Entry 8FRU (electron microscopy, 2.49 A resolution); this record covers chains C and 1 of the 43 polymer chains in the assembly.

# Chain C
Protein: 60S ribosomal protein uL4
Source organism: Giardia intestinalis assemblage A
Reference sequence: A8B7H8 (A8B7H8_GIAIC); numbering as in UniProt (aligned over 1-316)
Chain sequence (316 residues; each row starts with the number of its first residue):
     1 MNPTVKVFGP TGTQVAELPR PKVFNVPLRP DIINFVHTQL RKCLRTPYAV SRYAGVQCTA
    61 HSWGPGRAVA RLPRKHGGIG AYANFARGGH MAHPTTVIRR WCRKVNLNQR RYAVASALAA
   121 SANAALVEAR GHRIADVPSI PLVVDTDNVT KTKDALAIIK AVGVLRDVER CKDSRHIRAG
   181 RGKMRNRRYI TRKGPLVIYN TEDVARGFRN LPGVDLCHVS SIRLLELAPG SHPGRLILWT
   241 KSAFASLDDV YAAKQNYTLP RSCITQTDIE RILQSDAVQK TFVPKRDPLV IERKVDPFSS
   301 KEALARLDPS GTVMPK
Unresolved in the structure: 1-2, 316

# Chain 1
Molecule: 28S rRNA
Source organism: Giardia intestinalis assemblage A
Sequence (2687 nucleotides; numbered 1 to 2687; the number before each row is that of its first residue):
     1 CGCGGCCCGA GGCGGCGGGG GCGACGGGCG GAACUUAAGC AUAUCAGUAC GCCCCGGAGG
    61 AGAAACCAAC CGGGAUUCCC CGUAGCGGCG AGCGACGCGG GAGGAGCCCG CCCCGAAGGC
   121 GCGCUGUGGG GCGCAGGCGC AGGCCCGCCG CGAGGGGGCC CGAGGGCCCC GCCCGAGAGG
   181 GUGCAAGCCC CGUACGGCGG CCGCCGGGCC UGCGCGGCGA GUAGCGCUGC UUGAGCGUGC
   241 AGCGCGAAGG GAGGCGCGGC CCUUCCAAGG CUAAAUACGC CCCGGGACCG AUAGCGGACC
   301 AAGUAGCGCG AGCGAACGGU GAAAAGGACG CCCUGCGGCC GCUCAAAAGA CCUGAACCCG
   361 GCCGGCCGCC GGCCCGCCGG CCCCGUCUCG AAACACGGAC CGAGGAGCCA CGCGCCGCGG
   421 CGAGCCCGAG GGAGCCCCCG CGGCGGAGCG AGCGCGAGAC GCCCCGGGCC CGCCAUGCCC
   481 CUGCGGGCGU GCGCGGGCCG AGCCGCGGCG CGUGGGCCCG AAAGGCGGUG AUCUAUGCCC
   541 GGCGAGGGCG AGGCCGGGCG AAAGCCUGGU GGAGGCCCGC CGCGGUGCUG ACGCGCAGAU
   601 CGCUCGUCGG AGCCGGGCAU GGGGGCGAAA GACUCAUCGA ACCGCCUGGU AGCUGGUUGC
   661 CUCCGAAAUG UCUCCCAGGA CAGCCGCCGC CCCGCAGUUG CGGCCCGUAG AGCGCUGGCC
   721 GGCGGGAGCG GGGGGCCUGC CCCUCGCCCG CCCCCCAAAC UCCGAAGGGC CGCGCCGCCC
   781 CGCCGCUGGC CUGGGCGGGG CGGGCGAAUG CGGGCGGCGC GUGGGCCCCU CCUGGUAAGC
   841 AGGACGGGCG AGGCGGGACG AUCCGGACGC CGGGCCAGGG UGCGCCGCCG GGGCCCGCGG
   901 AACGGCGUCG GCCGGUCCCG ACAGCUGGAA GGUGGCCCCA GAAGUCGGCA UCCUCCAGGG
   961 AGUGUGUAAC AACCCACCAG CCGAAUCGGC CGGCCCGGAA AAUGGAGCGC GCCGGAGCCC
  1021 CGGACCCGCG CCCGGCCGCC GCGCGCGGCG GGUAGGAGGC CGCAGAGGCC CCGGGGGCGA
  1081 AGGCGGCGCG CAGGCCCCGC CGGACCGGCC UCUGGUGCAG AUCUCGGCAG CAGUAGCCGC
  1141 UACUCCGCGC CCCGGAGGAC UGAGGGGGAG ACGGGUUCCG CGGCGCCUGC AUCUGGCCGC
  1201 GGGUGACUCG GGCCUAAGCG GCGGGUGAAG ACCGGGAAGG GGCGUGCCCG CCCGUCGAAC
  1261 GGGGAGCCGG CGGAGACUCC GGCAGGCGCG GCCCCCGCGG AGACGCCCGC CCCCCGGCGA
  1321 CGCGCACGGG GACCGCGGCG GGCGGCGCCC CGGCCCGCGA ACGCCCCGCA GCCCCCGGAC
  1381 GCCUUGCGCG GAGAGGGGGG CCCGGGGGCG GACCCCGCGC GUCCCCGGCC GCCCCUGAAA
  1441 AGCCGGGGGG CGCCGGCCGC GCGCCGUACC GACCGCAGCA GGACUCCGGG GUCAGCAGCC
  1501 UCUAGCGCGG GAGCGAACGC GGCUCAGGGA AGUCGGCAAG CCGGCUCCGU AACCUCGGGA
  1561 AAAGGAGUGG CUCUGACGGC GCGCCGGGUC AGAACUGGAA CGGACGCGGG GAUCCCGACU
  1621 GUUUACUAGA AACACAGCGU CGCGAGGGCC GCACCCGGCG CUGGCGCGAC GUGAUUUCUG
  1681 CCCAGUGCCA CGACCGUCAC CGUGAAGCGA UCCGCCGAAG CCCUGGUAAA CGGCGGGAGU
  1741 AACUAUGACU CUCUUAAGGU AGCCAAAUGC CUCGUCGGGC AAUUUCCGAC GUGCAUGAAU
  1801 GGACCAACGA GGAUCCCACU GUCCCGAGCC GCGCCUCCGC GAGCCUCCAG CCUCGGGAAC
  1861 GGGCGAGGGC CGGCCAGCGG GGCAAGAAGA CCCUUUUGAG CUUGACUCCA GCCCGGGCCU
  1921 GUGGGGCGGG GCGGCCGGCG CAGCGCACAG GGGAGGCCGC GCCCCUGAGA CACCCUGACG
  1981 GCCGCCGCCG CCCCGCUCAC CCGGUCGCGC GGGGACCCGC CCGGGCGGGG AGUUCGGCUG
  2041 GGGCGGCGCG CCUGCUACAC CGGACCGCAG GCGUCCCACG GCGGGCUCAG CGAGGACGGA
  2101 GACCUCCCGC GGAGCAGAAG GGCACAAGCC CGCCCGACCC GCGCCCCCCG UGCCGGCGCG
  2161 GGCCGCGAAA GCGGGGCCUA CCGAUCCUUC GCCGCCCCGG CCGCGGGCGC GGAGGUGGCA
  2221 GAAAAGUUAC CACAGGGAUA ACUGGCUUGU GGCCGCCGAG CGCCCGCAGC GACGCGGCUU
  2281 UUUGAUCCUU CGAUGUCGGC UCUUCCUACC GUCCGCGCGC ACCGGCGCGG AAGCGUCGGA
  2341 UUGUUCACCC GUUCAAGGGA UCGUGAGCUG GGUUUAGACC GUCGUGAGAC AGGUUAGUUU
  2401 UACCCUACUG GCCCCGGGGC CAGAGCACGG CGGGCCAGUA CGAGAGGAAC GCCCGCCGCG
  2461 GGCCGCCAGC CCCGCGGUUG CCCGGCCGGG CAGCGCCGCG CCGCCGCGCC CGGGGGCCCU
  2521 GCGCUGACCG CCUCUAAGCG CGCACCCCGC CUCGCGCCCC GCCCGGCCGC GCGCCCCAGC
  2581 CCCGUGCCCC GUCGCCGAGC GGCCCCCGCC CGGGGAGACC ACCCGGCGCG GCGCUCCUGU
  2641 ACGGCGCAGA GCCCUGCGAU CGCCUGAGGG ACGCGCCUGC AGAGCGC
Unresolved in the structure: 136-144, 201-213, 734-741, 925-977, 1581-1584, 1931-1979
Construct notes: insertion (1894)
Bound ions: Na+ site 1: G20, C54; Mg2+ site 1: G39, C40; Mg2+ site 2: C40, G1898; Mg2+ site 3 near G47 (its only coordinating residue here); Mg2+ site 4 near G60 (its only coordinating residue here); Mg2+ site 5 near A153 (its only coordinating residue here); Mg2+ site 6 near U232 (its only coordinating residue here); Mg2+ site 7: G254, C2198, G2199; Mg2+ site 8 near A267 (its only coordinating residue here); Mg2+ site 9 near A274 (its only coordinating residue here); Mg2+ site 10 near C289 (its only coordinating residue here); Mg2+ site 11 near G294 (its only coordinating residue here); 86 more Mg2+ sites not listed; 22 more Na+ sites not listed; 5 more K+ sites not listed
Residues lining bound ligands: spermidine (SPD): A38, G39, C40, G88, C89, G90, U2185, C2186, A2222

# How chain C and chain 1 interact
Pairs across the interface (206):
  Arg29(C) - G419(1)  phosphate contact
  Arg29(C) - G420(1)  salt bridge to the phosphate
  Asn34(C) - U1111(1)  hydrogen bond to the sugar
  Phe35(C) - G505(1)  sugar contact
  Phe35(C) - C506(1)  sugar contact
  Thr38(C) - C1112(1)  sugar contact
  Leu40(C) - C436(1)  sugar contact
  Arg41(C) - A287(1)  base contact
  Arg41(C) - A1066(1)  hydrogen bond to the sugar
  Arg41(C) - G1067(1)  hydrogen bond to the sugar
  Lys42(C) - U1113(1)  salt bridge to the phosphate
  Cys43(C) - C427(1)  base contact
  Leu44(C) - C435(1)  sugar contact
  Arg45(C) - A287(1)  base contact
  Thr46(C) - G286(1)  phosphate contact
  Thr46(C) - A287(1)  hydrogen bond to the phosphate
  Tyr48(C) - C288(1)  sugar contact
  Tyr48(C) - G1115(1)  hydrogen bond to the phosphate
  Val50(C) - C295(1)  phosphate contact
  Val50(C) - G1115(1)  base contact
  Ser51(C) - C295(1)  hydrogen bond to the phosphate
  Tyr53(C) - G23(1)  base contact
  Tyr53(C) - G296(1)  phosphate contact
  Ala54(C) - C295(1)  phosphate contact
  Ala54(C) - G296(1)  phosphate contact
  Gly55(C) - G296(1)  hydrogen bond to the phosphate
  Gln57(C) - C295(1)  phosphate contact
  Gln57(C) - G296(1)  hydrogen bond to the phosphate
  Cys58(C) - G314(1)  phosphate contact
  Thr59(C) - C313(1)  phosphate contact
  Thr59(C) - G314(1)  hydrogen bond to the phosphate
  Thr59(C) - G644(1)  phosphate contact
  Thr59(C) - C645(1)  phosphate contact
  Ser62(C) - G520(1)  phosphate contact
  Ser62(C) - A521(1)  phosphate contact
  Pro65(C) - U1122(1)  base contact
  Pro65(C) - A1888(1)  phosphate contact
  Pro65(C) - A2234(1)  phosphate contact
  Gly66(C) - A1887(1)  phosphate contact
  Gly66(C) - A1888(1)  hydrogen bond to the phosphate
  Arg67(C) - A1888(1)  hydrogen bond to the phosphate
  Ala68(C) - U1122(1)  base contact
  Ala68(C) - A1887(1)  phosphate contact
  Ala68(C) - A1888(1)  hydrogen bond to the phosphate
  Val69(C) - U1122(1)  hydrogen bond to the base
  Ala70(C) - U1122(1)  phosphate contact
  Ala70(C) - C1123(1)  phosphate contact
  Arg71(C) - G520(1)  sugar contact
  Arg71(C) - U654(1)  hydrogen bond to the base
  Arg71(C) - U1122(1)  base contact
  Arg71(C) - A1888(1)  base contact
  Arg71(C) - G2235(1)  salt bridge to the phosphate
  Leu72(C) - C519(1)  sugar contact
  Leu72(C) - U1124(1)  sugar contact
  Pro73(C) - C519(1)  phosphate contact
  Pro73(C) - G520(1)  phosphate contact
  Arg74(C) - U1124(1)  salt bridge to the phosphate
  Lys75(C) - G314(1)  phosphate contact
  Lys75(C) - A315(1)  salt bridge to the phosphate
  His76(C) - C313(1)  sugar contact
  Ile79(C) - C1125(1)  phosphate contact
  Gly80(C) - C1125(1)  hydrogen bond to the phosphate
  Tyr82(C) - G648(1)  hydrogen bond to the phosphate
  Asn84(C) - G405(1)  hydrogen bond to the phosphate
  Asn84(C) - A406(1)  phosphate contact
  Asn84(C) - C518(1)  hydrogen bond to the sugar
  Phe85(C) - G404(1)  hydrogen bond to the base
  Phe85(C) - G405(1)  sugar contact
  Phe85(C) - C518(1)  sugar contact
  Phe85(C) - C519(1)  sugar contact
  Phe85(C) - A1121(1)  base contact
  Phe85(C) - C1123(1)  sugar contact
  Phe85(C) - U1124(1)  sugar contact
  Ala86(C) - U1124(1)  sugar contact
  Arg87(C) - U292(1)  hydrogen bond to the sugar
  Arg87(C) - A316(1)  salt bridge to the phosphate
  Arg87(C) - U1124(1)  hydrogen bond to the sugar
  Arg87(C) - C1125(1)  sugar contact
  Gly88(C) - A293(1)  hydrogen bond to the phosphate
  His90(C) - C519(1)  phosphate contact
  His90(C) - G648(1)  stacking on the base
  Met91(C) - G648(1)  base contact
  Met91(C) - G1115(1)  base contact
  Ala92(C) - A406(1)  sugar contact
  Ala92(C) - G648(1)  hydrogen bond to the base
  His93(C) - C408(1)  stacking on the base
  His93(C) - C517(1)  hydrogen bond to the phosphate
  His93(C) - C518(1)  salt bridge to the phosphate
  Pro94(C) - G648(1)  base contact
  Ile98(C) - A410(1)  sugar contact
  Arg99(C) - C409(1)  phosphate contact
  Arg99(C) - A410(1)  sugar contact
  Arg99(C) - G1115(1)  salt bridge to the phosphate
  Arg100(C) - A410(1)  hydrogen bond to the phosphate
  Arg100(C) - C506(1)  salt bridge to the phosphate
  Arg100(C) - G507(1)  salt bridge to the phosphate
  Arg103(C) - C427(1)  hydrogen bond to the base
  Arg103(C) - C506(1)  phosphate contact
  Arg103(C) - G507(1)  salt bridge to the phosphate
  Lys104(C) - C427(1)  base contact
  Lys104(C) - G505(1)  salt bridge to the phosphate
  Lys104(C) - C506(1)  hydrogen bond to the phosphate
  Val105(C) - C427(1)  base contact
  Asn106(C) - G419(1)  base contact
  Asn106(C) - C504(1)  hydrogen bond to the sugar
  Asn106(C) - G505(1)  sugar contact
  Leu107(C) - C427(1)  hydrogen bond to the phosphate
  Leu107(C) - C438(1)  phosphate contact
  Asn108(C) - G420(1)  hydrogen bond to the sugar
  Asn108(C) - C421(1)  sugar contact
  Gln109(C) - G419(1)  hydrogen bond to the base
  Gln109(C) - G420(1)  sugar contact
  Arg110(C) - C427(1)  base contact
  Arg110(C) - C437(1)  salt bridge to the phosphate
  Arg111(C) - C438(1)  salt bridge to the phosphate
  Arg111(C) - C439(1)  salt bridge to the phosphate
  Glu128(C) - C1071(1)  hydrogen bond to the base
  Arg130(C) - G1068(1)  hydrogen bond to the phosphate
  Arg130(C) - C1069(1)  salt bridge to the phosphate
  Gly131(C) - C1069(1)  phosphate contact
  Arg133(C) - C1070(1)  salt bridge to the phosphate
  Arg133(C) - C1071(1)  hydrogen bond to the sugar
  Arg133(C) - G1073(1)  hydrogen bond to the base
  Thr150(C) - G175(1)  sugar contact
  Lys151(C) - C174(1)  salt bridge to the phosphate
  Lys151(C) - G175(1)  salt bridge to the phosphate
  Thr152(C) - C174(1)  sugar contact
  Thr152(C) - G175(1)  phosphate contact
  Lys153(C) - C173(1)  phosphate contact
  Arg166(C) - C1071(1)  hydrogen bond to the base
  Arg166(C) - C1072(1)  base contact
  Arg166(C) - G1073(1)  hydrogen bond to the base
  Glu169(C) - G1073(1)  base contact
  Arg170(C) - C1069(1)  salt bridge to the phosphate
  Arg170(C) - C1070(1)  salt bridge to the phosphate
  Arg170(C) - G1073(1)  hydrogen bond to the sugar
  Lys172(C) - G177(1)  hydrogen bond to the base
  Lys172(C) - G187(1)  base contact
  Asp173(C) - G1073(1)  hydrogen bond to the base
  Ser174(C) - G1073(1)  sugar contact
  Arg175(C) - G179(1)  salt bridge to the phosphate
  His176(C) - G1074(1)  hydrogen bond to the base
  His176(C) - C1106(1)  base contact
  Ile177(C) - C1105(1)  base contact
  Ile177(C) - C1106(1)  hydrogen bond to the base
  Arg178(C) - A1066(1)  salt bridge to the phosphate
  Arg178(C) - G1067(1)  salt bridge to the phosphate
  Ala179(C) - C1106(1)  base contact
  Ala179(C) - G1107(1)  phosphate contact
  Gly180(C) - G1065(1)  phosphate contact
  Gly180(C) - C1106(1)  hydrogen bond to the phosphate
  Arg181(C) - G290(1)  base contact
  Arg181(C) - G1065(1)  hydrogen bond to the phosphate
  Arg181(C) - A1066(1)  phosphate contact
  Gly182(C) - A1066(1)  phosphate contact
  Lys183(C) - C1106(1)  salt bridge to the phosphate
  Met184(C) - G290(1)  base contact
  Arg185(C) - C288(1)  salt bridge to the phosphate
  Arg185(C) - C289(1)  salt bridge to the phosphate
  Arg185(C) - G290(1)  hydrogen bond to the base
  Asn186(C) - G286(1)  hydrogen bond to the phosphate
  Arg187(C) - A287(1)  sugar contact
  Arg187(C) - C288(1)  salt bridge to the phosphate
  Arg187(C) - G1065(1)  phosphate contact
  Arg187(C) - A1066(1)  salt bridge to the phosphate
  Arg188(C) - G180(1)  phosphate contact
  Tyr189(C) - A186(1)  hydrogen bond to the phosphate
  Arg192(C) - C1069(1)  phosphate contact
  Arg192(C) - C1070(1)  salt bridge to the phosphate
  Arg192(C) - C1071(1)  salt bridge to the phosphate
  Arg192(C) - G1073(1)  sugar contact
  Arg192(C) - G1074(1)  phosphate contact
  Lys193(C) - G1068(1)  salt bridge to the phosphate
  Lys193(C) - C1069(1)  hydrogen bond to the phosphate
  Arg206(C) - G175(1)  sugar contact
  Arg209(C) - G175(1)  hydrogen bond to the phosphate
  Arg209(C) - A176(1)  salt bridge to the phosphate
  Arg209(C) - A194(1)  sugar contact
  Asn210(C) - C174(1)  hydrogen bond to the base
  Asn210(C) - A176(1)  phosphate contact
  Asn210(C) - G177(1)  hydrogen bond to the sugar
  Ser220(C) - C437(1)  hydrogen bond to the sugar
  Ser221(C) - G434(1)  hydrogen bond to the sugar
  Ser221(C) - C437(1)  sugar contact
  Arg223(C) - C436(1)  base contact
  Leu224(C) - C436(1)  hydrogen bond to the base
  Leu225(C) - C436(1)  hydrogen bond to the base
  Gly230(C) - G1067(1)  hydrogen bond to the sugar
  Gly230(C) - G1068(1)  sugar contact
  Ser231(C) - U1111(1)  sugar contact
  His232(C) - G1068(1)  sugar contact
  His232(C) - C1110(1)  sugar contact
  Lys254(C) - C437(1)  phosphate contact
  Lys254(C) - C438(1)  salt bridge to the phosphate
  Gln255(C) - C439(1)  hydrogen bond to the phosphate
  Lys285(C) - C1044(1)  salt bridge to the phosphate
  Arg286(C) - G1043(1)  base contact
  Asp287(C) - G1043(1)  hydrogen bond to the base
  Pro288(C) - G1043(1)  sugar contact
  Pro288(C) - C1044(1)  phosphate contact
  Leu289(C) - G1043(1)  hydrogen bond to the sugar
  Leu289(C) - G1045(1)  base contact
  Ile291(C) - G1045(1)  base contact
  Ile291(C) - C1046(1)  sugar contact
  Arg293(C) - G1034(1)  salt bridge to the phosphate
  Arg293(C) - G1035(1)  salt bridge to the phosphate
Other interface residues (no listed pair), chain C (120 interface residues in all): Ile32, Gln39, Val56, Gly78, Ala83, Thr95, Tyr112, Leu156, Pro212, Ile222, Pro229
Other interface residues (no listed pair), chain 1 (95 interface residues in all): A178, G285, C317, G407, C411, C426, G515, G1047, G1114

# In short
The interface between chain C and chain 1 involves 120 residues on one side and 95 on the other, with 59
hydrogen bonds, 37 salt bridges and 2 aromatic stacking contacts. Among the polar pairs are Val69(C)-U1122(1),
Arg71(C)-U654(1) and Phe85(C)-G404(1). Bound to chain 1: spermidine.
Chain C is 60S ribosomal protein uL4 and chain 1 is 28S rRNA, both from Giardia intestinalis assemblage A; the
structure, 60S subunit of the Giardia lamblia 80S ribosome, was determined by electron microscopy.
